Entry 9CZP (electron microscopy, 3.30 A resolution); this record covers chains K and M of the 20 polymer chains in the assembly.

Chain K (and M):
Molecule: Amyloid-beta protein 42
Organism: Homo sapiens
Notes: chain M of this document is another copy of the same molecule, construct and numbering; everything in this record applies to it too
UniProt: P05067 (A4_HUMAN); residues 9-42 here correspond to UniProt positions 680-713 (UniProt number = residue number + 671)
Sequence (34 residues; row label = number of the first residue in the row):
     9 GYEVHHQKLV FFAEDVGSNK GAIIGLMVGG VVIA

Interface between chain K and chain M:
Residue-residue contacts - 80 pairs, chain K then chain M:
  Gly9(K) with Gly9(M); Tyr10(M), hydrogen bond (backbone-backbone)
  Tyr10(K) with Tyr10(M), hydrophobic
  Glu11(K) with Tyr10(M), hydrogen bond (backbone-backbone); Glu11(M); Val12(M), hydrogen bond (backbone-backbone)
  Val12(K) with Val12(M)
  His13(K) with Glu11(M), salt bridge; Val12(M), hydrogen bond (backbone-backbone); His13(M); His14(M), hydrogen bond (backbone-backbone)
  His14(K) with His14(M), hydrogen bond (backbone-backbone); Gln15(M), hydrogen bond (backbone-backbone)
  Gln15(K) with Val12(M), hydrogen bond (side chain-backbone); His13(M); Gln15(M), hydrogen bond
  Lys16(K) with Gln15(M), hydrogen bond (backbone-backbone); Lys16(M); Leu17(M), hydrogen bond (backbone-backbone)
  Leu17(K) with Leu17(M)
  Val18(K) with Leu17(M), hydrogen bond (backbone-backbone); Val18(M); Phe19(M), hydrogen bond (backbone-backbone); Ala21(M)
  Phe19(K) with Phe19(M); Phe20(M), hydrogen bond (backbone-backbone); Leu34(M), hydrophobic
  Phe20(K) with Phe20(M); Ala21(M), hydrogen bond (backbone-backbone); Ile31(M), hydrophobic; Gly33(M)
  Ala21(K) with Ala21(M); Glu22(M); Val24(M), hydrophobic
  Glu22(K) with Lys16(M), salt bridge; Glu22(M), hydrogen bond (backbone-backbone)
  Asp23(K) with Glu22(M), hydrogen bond (backbone-backbone); Asp23(M); Val24(M), hydrogen bond (backbone-backbone)
  Val24(K) with Val24(M)
  Gly25(K) with Val24(M), hydrogen bond (backbone-backbone); Gly25(M)
  Ser26(K) with Gly25(M), hydrogen bond (backbone-backbone); Ser26(M); Asn27(M), hydrogen bond (backbone-backbone)
  Asn27(K) with Asn27(M), hydrogen bond
  Lys28(K) with Asn27(M), hydrogen bond (backbone-backbone); Lys28(M)
  Gly29(K) with Asn27(M), hydrogen bond (backbone-backbone); Gly29(M)
  Ala30(K) with Asn27(M), hydrogen bond (backbone-side chain); Gly29(M), hydrogen bond (backbone-backbone); Ala30(M); Ile31(M), hydrogen bond (backbone-backbone)
  Ile31(K) with Asn27(M); Ile31(M)
  Ile32(K) with Ile31(M), hydrogen bond (backbone-backbone); Ile32(M); Gly33(M), hydrogen bond (backbone-backbone)
  Gly33(K) with Gly33(M), hydrogen bond (backbone-backbone); Leu34(M), hydrogen bond (backbone-backbone)
  Leu34(K) with Leu34(M)
  Met35(K) with Ile32(M), hydrophobic; Leu34(M), hydrogen bond (backbone-backbone); Met35(M); Val36(M), hydrogen bond (backbone-backbone); Gly37(M)
  Val36(K) with Val36(M); Gly37(M), hydrogen bond (backbone-backbone)
  Gly37(K) with Gly37(M)
  Gly38(K) with Gly38(M); Val39(M), hydrogen bond (backbone-backbone)
  Val39(K) with Val39(M)
  Val40(K) with Val39(M), hydrogen bond (backbone-backbone); Val40(M); Ile41(M), hydrogen bond (backbone-backbone)
  Ile41(K) with Ile41(M), hydrophobic
  Ala42(K) with Gly29(M); Ile41(M), hydrogen bond (backbone-backbone); Ala42(M)

Summary:
The chain K/chain M interface involves 34 residues from each chain, with 38 hydrogen bonds and 2 salt bridges.
Polar contacts include His13(K)-Glu11(M), Glu22(K)-Lys16(M) and Gln15(K)-Val12(M).
Both chains are Amyloid-beta protein 42 (Homo sapiens). Entry 9CZP (Type Id amyloid-beta 42 filaments in
dominantly inherited Alzheimer disease with cotton wool plaques) was determined by electron microscopy (same
publication as 9CZI, 9CZL and 9CZN).
